Entry 8KE0 (electron microscopy, 4.00 A resolution); this record covers chains H and J of the 11 polymer chains in the assembly.

Chain H:
Name: Histone H2B type 1-J
Source organism: Homo sapiens
UniProt: P06899 (H2B1J_HUMAN); residues 0-125 here correspond to UniProt positions 1-126 (UniProt number = residue number + 1)
Sequence (129 residues; numbered -3 to 125; the number before each row is that of its first residue; numbers below 1 keep their minus sign (Gly-3 is residue -3)):
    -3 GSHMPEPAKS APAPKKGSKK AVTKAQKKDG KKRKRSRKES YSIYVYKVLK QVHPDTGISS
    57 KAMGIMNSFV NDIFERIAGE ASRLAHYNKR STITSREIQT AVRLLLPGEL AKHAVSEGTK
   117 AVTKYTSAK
Unresolved in the structure: -3 to 29, 125
Sequence notes: expression tag (-3 to -1)
Curated features (UniProtKB/Swiss-Prot):
  - modified residue: Pro1 (N-acetylproline), Glu2 (ADP-ribosyl glutamic acid), Lys5 (N6-(2-hydroxyisobutyryl)lysine), Ser6 (ADP-ribosylserine), Lys11 (N6-(beta-hydroxybutyryl)lysine), Lys12 (N6-(2-hydroxyisobutyryl)lysine), Ser14 (Phosphoserine), Lys15 (N6-acetyllysine), Lys16 (N6-(beta-hydroxybutyryl)lysine), Lys20 (N6-(2-hydroxyisobutyryl)lysine), Lys23 (N6-(2-hydroxyisobutyryl)lysine), Lys24 (N6-(2-hydroxyisobutyryl)lysine), Lys34 (N6-(2-hydroxyisobutyryl)lysine), Glu35 (PolyADP-ribosyl glutamic acid), Ser36 (Phosphoserine), Lys43 (N6-(2-hydroxyisobutyryl)lysine), Lys46 (N6-(2-hydroxyisobutyryl)lysine), Lys57 (N6,N6-dimethyllysine), Arg79 (Dimethylated arginine), Lys85 (N6,N6,N6-trimethyllysine) and 6 more in UniProt
  - glycosylation: Ser112 (O-linked (GlcNAc) serine)
  - cross-link (Glycyl lysine isopeptide (Lys-Gly)): Lys5 (interchain with G-Cter in SUMO2), Lys20 (interchain with G-Cter in SUMO2), Lys34 (interchain with G-Cter in ubiquitin), Lys120 (interchain with G-Cter in ubiquitin)

Chain J:
Molecule: 193-nt DNA strand
Source organism: synthetic construct
Sequence (193 nucleotides; each row starts with the number of its first residue; numbers below 1 keep their minus sign (DA-96 is residue -96)):
   -96 ATCACGTAAT ATTGGCCAGC TAGGATCACA ATCCCGGTGC CGAGGCCGCT CAATTGGTCG
   -36 TAGACAGCTC TAGCACCGCT TAAACGCACG TACGGATTCC GTACGTGCGT TTAAGCGGTG
    24 CTAGAGCTGT CTACGACCAA TTGAGCGGCC TCGGCACCGG GATTGTGATC CTAGCTGGCC
    84 AATATTACGT GAT
Unresolved in the structure: -96 to -92, 92-96

Interface between chain H and chain J:
Contacting residue pairs - 17 pairs, chain H then chain J:
  Lys30(H) with DC30(J), hydrogen bond to the phosphate; DT31(J), sugar contact
  Arg31(H) with DC-48(J), phosphate contact; DT-47(J), sugar contact
  Arg33(H) with DT-47(J), base contact; DC-46(J), sugar contact
  Tyr42(H) with DG-53(J), hydrogen bond to the phosphate; DG-52(J), hydrogen bond to the phosphate
  Gly53(H) with DG-53(J), phosphate contact
  Ile54(H) with DA-54(J), sugar contact; DG-53(J), hydrogen bond to the phosphate
  Ser55(H) with DA-54(J), phosphate contact
  Ser56(H) with DA-54(J), hydrogen bond to the phosphate
  Arg86(H) with DA-33(J), salt bridge to the phosphate
  Ser87(H) with DG-34(J), hydrogen bond to the phosphate
  Thr88(H) with DA-35(J), hydrogen bond to the phosphate; DG-34(J), hydrogen bond to the phosphate
Interface residues without a listed pair, chain H (13 interface residues in all): Thr52, Lys57
Interface residues without a listed pair, chain J (12 interface residues in all): DA-45

In short:
13 residues of chain H and 12 residues of chain J are in contact, with 8 hydrogen bonds and 1 salt bridge.
Polar pairs include Lys30(H)-DC30(J), Tyr42(H)-DG-53(J) and Tyr42(H)-DG-52(J).
Chain H is Histone H2B type 1-J (Homo sapiens) and chain J is a 193-nt DNA strand (synthetic construct); the
structure, Structure of H1.2 bound to the nucleosome, was determined by electron microscopy, deposited
together with 8KD1 and 8KCY.
